PDB entry 1IZ1 | X-ray diffraction, 2.50 A resolution | chains P and Q of the 4 polymer chains in the assembly

== Chain P (and Q) ==
Name: LysR-type regulatory protein
Source organism: Cupriavidus necator
Notes: chain Q of this document is another copy of the same molecule, construct and numbering; everything in this record applies to it too
UniProt: Q9WXC7 (Q9WXC7_ALCEU); residues 1-294 here = UniProt positions 1-294
Chain sequence (294 residues; each row starts with the number of its first residue):
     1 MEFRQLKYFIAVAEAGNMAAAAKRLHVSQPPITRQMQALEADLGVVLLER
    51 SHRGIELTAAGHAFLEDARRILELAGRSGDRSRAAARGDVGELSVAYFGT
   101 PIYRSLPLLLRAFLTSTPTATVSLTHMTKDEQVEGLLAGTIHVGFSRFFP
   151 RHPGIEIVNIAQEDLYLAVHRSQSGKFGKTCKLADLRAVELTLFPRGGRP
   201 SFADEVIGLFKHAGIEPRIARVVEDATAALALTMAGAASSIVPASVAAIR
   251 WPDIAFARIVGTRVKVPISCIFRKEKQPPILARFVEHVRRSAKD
Not modelled in the structure: 293-294

== How chain P and chain Q interact ==
Pairs across the interface - 37 pairs, chain P then chain Q:
  M1(P) with A75(Q)
  E2(P) with F3(Q)
  F3(P) with M1(Q); E2(Q); F3(Q), hydrophobic
  L43(P) with R83(Q), hydrogen bond (backbone-side chain)
  V45(P) with S82(Q); R83(Q); A86(Q), hydrophobic
  E49(P) with K276(Q)
  A60(P) with S82(Q), hydrogen bond (backbone-side chain)
  F64(P) with S78(Q); S82(Q)
  D67(P) with S78(Q), hydrogen bond; R81(Q), salt bridge
  I71(P) with L74(Q), hydrophobic; S78(Q)
  L74(P) with R70(Q); I71(Q), hydrophobic
  A75(P) with M1(Q); I71(Q), hydrophobic
  S78(P) with F64(Q); D67(Q)
  G79(P) with L43(Q)
  R81(P) with D67(Q), salt bridge; R70(Q)
  S82(P) with L43(Q); A60(Q)
  R83(P) with L43(Q), hydrogen bond (side chain-backbone)
  A85(P) with A59(Q); A60(Q)
  A86(P) with V45(Q), hydrophobic
  L137(P) with R77(Q), hydrogen bond (backbone-side chain)
  A138(P) with L74(Q)
  R273(P) with R70(Q)
  K276(P) with E73(Q), salt bridge
  P278(P) with R70(Q)
Interface residues without a listed pair, chain P (28 interface residues in all): L47, A59, A63, R70
Interface residues without a listed pair, chain Q (25 interface residues in all): A63, G79, A85, P279

== Overview ==
28 residues of chain P face 25 of chain Q across their interface; the contacts include 5 hydrogen bonds and 3
salt bridges. Among the polar pairs are D67(P)-R81(Q), K276(P)-E73(Q) and L43(P)-R83(Q).
Both chains are LysR-type regulatory protein (Cupriavidus necator). Entry 1IZ1 (Crystal structure of cbnr, a
lysr family transcriptional regulator) was determined by X-ray diffraction (same publication as 1IXC).
